1TCY - chain A; structure by X-ray diffraction, 1.70 A resolution.

# Chain A
Protein: Human lysozyme
Organism: Homo sapiens
Notes: EC 3.2.1.17
UniProtKB: P61626 (LYSC_HUMAN); residues 1-130 here correspond to UniProt positions 19-148 (UniProt number = residue number + 18)
Sequence (130 residues; row label = number of the first residue in the row):
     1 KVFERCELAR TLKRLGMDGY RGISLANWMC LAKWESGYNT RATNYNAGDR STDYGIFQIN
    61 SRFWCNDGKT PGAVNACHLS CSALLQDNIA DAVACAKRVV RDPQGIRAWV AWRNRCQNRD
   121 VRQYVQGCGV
Differences from the reference sequence: conflict Phe63 (Tyr81 in P61626)
Disulfide bonds: Cys6-Cys128, Cys30-Cys116, Cys65-Cys81, Cys77-Cys95

# Overview
Chain A is Human lysozyme (Homo sapiens); the structure, Dissection of the functional role of structural
elements of tyrosine-63 in the catalytic action of human ..., was determined by X-ray diffraction (same
publication as 1TAY, 1TBY and 1TDY).
